2XQN - chains A and T of the 3 polymer chains in the assembly; structure by X-ray diffraction, 2.62 A resolution.

# Chain A
Protein: Actin-like protein 7A
Source organism: Homo sapiens
Notes: fragment: n-terminal domain, residues 1-65
UniProtKB: Q9Y615 (ACL7A_HUMAN); residues 1-65 here = UniProt positions 1-65
Sequence (65 residues; numbered 1 to 65; the number before each row is that of its first residue):
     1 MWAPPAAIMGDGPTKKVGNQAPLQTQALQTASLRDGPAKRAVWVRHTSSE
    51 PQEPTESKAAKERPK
Unresolved in the structure: 1-27, 50-65
Bound ions: Zn2+: His46 (shared with Cys393(T), Cys416(T) of chain T)
Curated features (UniProtKB/Swiss-Prot):
  - region: Ala31 to Pro51 (Required for interaction with TES)
  - mutagenesis: Ala31 (A31Y: Abolishes interaction with TES), Ala41 (A41Y: Abolishes interaction with TES)
Reported in the primary citation:
  - conformationally variable residues (order/disorder transition): Leu28 to Ser49

# Chain T
Protein: Testin
Source organism: Homo sapiens
Notes: fragment: lim domains 2 and 3, residues 296-421
UniProtKB: Q9UGI8 (TES_HUMAN); residues 296-421 here correspond to UniProt positions 287-412 (UniProt number = residue number - 9)
Sequence (126 residues; row label = number of the first residue in the row):
   296 SEKPRCAGCDELIFSNEYTQAENQNWHLKHFCCFDCDSILAGEIYVMVND
   346 KPVCKPCYVKNHAVVCQGCHNAIDPEVQRVTYNNFSWHASTECFLCSCCS
   396 KCLIGQKFMPVEGMVFCSVECKKRMS
Unresolved in the structure: 296
Bound ions: Zn2+ site 1: Cys301, Cys304, His322, His325; Zn2+ site 2: Cys328, Cys331, Cys349, Cys352; Zn2+ site 3: Cys361, Cys364, His383, Cys388; Zn2+ site 4: Cys391, Cys394, Cys412, Cys416; Zn2+ site 5: Cys393, Cys416 (shared with His46(A) of chain A)
Reported in the primary citation:
  - mutagenesis - C328A: abolished binding to Actin-like protein 7A (chain A)
  - Zn2+ coordination: Cys328 (citing earlier work)

# Chain A / chain T interface
Residue-residue contacts (62):
  Leu28(A) - Lys402(T)
  Leu28(A) - Phe403(T)
  Leu28(A) - Met404(T)  hydrophobic
  Leu28(A) - Ser413(T)
  Leu28(A) - Val414(T)
  Gln29(A) - Tyr377(T)
  Gln29(A) - Lys402(T)
  Gln29(A) - Phe403(T)  hydrogen bond (backbone-backbone)
  Gln29(A) - Pro405(T)
  Thr30(A) - Gln401(T)
  Thr30(A) - Lys402(T)
  Thr30(A) - Phe403(T)
  Ala31(A) - Phe389(T)  hydrophobic
  Ala31(A) - Leu398(T)
  Ala31(A) - Gly400(T)
  Ala31(A) - Gln401(T)  hydrogen bond (backbone-backbone)
  Ala31(A) - Phe403(T)
  Leu33(A) - Gln373(T)
  Leu33(A) - Arg374(T)
  Leu33(A) - Val375(T)  hydrophobic
  Leu33(A) - Ala384(T)  hydrophobic
  Arg34(A) - Gln373(T)
  Arg34(A) - Arg374(T)  hydrogen bond (backbone-backbone)
  Arg34(A) - Thr376(T)  hydrogen bond
  Asp35(A) - Gln373(T)  hydrogen bond
  Gly36(A) - Pro370(T)
  Gly36(A) - Val372(T)  hydrogen bond (backbone-backbone)
  Gly36(A) - Arg374(T)
  Pro37(A) - Val341(T)  hydrophobic
  Pro37(A) - Pro370(T)
  Pro37(A) - Arg374(T)
  Ala38(A) - Ile339(T)  hydrophobic
  Ala38(A) - Tyr340(T)
  Ala38(A) - Val341(T)  hydrophobic
  Ala38(A) - Pro370(T)  hydrogen bond (backbone-backbone)
  Ala38(A) - Glu371(T)
  Lys39(A) - Glu317(T)  salt bridge
  Lys39(A) - Ile339(T)
  Lys39(A) - Tyr340(T)  hydrogen bond (backbone-backbone)
  Arg40(A) - Gly337(T)  hydrogen bond (side chain-backbone)
  Arg40(A) - Glu338(T)
  Arg40(A) - Ile339(T)
  Arg40(A) - Tyr340(T)
  Ala41(A) - Gln315(T)
  Ala41(A) - Leu335(T)
  Ala41(A) - Ala336(T)
  Ala41(A) - Gly337(T)  hydrogen bond (backbone-backbone)
  Ala41(A) - Glu338(T)  hydrogen bond (backbone-backbone)
  Ala41(A) - Tyr340(T)
  Val42(A) - Tyr313(T)
  Val42(A) - Thr314(T)
  Val42(A) - Gln315(T)  hydrogen bond (backbone-backbone)
  Trp43(A) - Glu312(T)
  Trp43(A) - Tyr313(T)
  Trp43(A) - Leu323(T)
  Trp43(A) - Ala336(T)
  Trp43(A) - Gly337(T)
  Val44(A) - Glu312(T)
  Val44(A) - Tyr313(T)  hydrogen bond (backbone-backbone)
  Val44(A) - Gln315(T)
  Arg45(A) - Glu312(T)
  His46(A) - Asn311(T)
Other interface residues (no listed pair), chain A (19 interface residues in all): Ser32
Other interface residues (no listed pair), chain T (38 interface residues in all): Ala316, Phe326, Tyr353, Ile399, Cys412
From the paper, about this interface:
  - specific contacts: Pro37(A)-Pro370(T) (hydrophobic contact), Pro37(A)-Val341(T) (hydrophobic contact)
  - interface residues, chain A: Leu28(A), Ala31(A), Gly36(A), Ala38(A), Ala41(A)
  - hot spots on chain A (mutagenesis) - A31Y, A41Y: abolished binding to Testin (chain T)

# In short
The interface between chain A and chain T involves 19 residues on one side and 38 on the other, with 13
hydrogen bonds and 1 salt bridge. Among the polar pairs are Lys39(A)-Glu317(T), Arg34(A)-Thr376(T) and
Asp35(A)-Gln373(T). The paper describes hydrophobic contacts between Pro37(A) and Pro370(T) and Pro37(A) and
Val341(T). The paper reports that A31Y and A41Y of chain A abolish binding to Testin (chain T); interface
residues Leu28(A), Ala31(A) and Gly36(A) among others.
Chain A is Actin-like protein 7A and chain T is Testin, both from Homo sapiens; the structure, Complex of the
2nd and 3rd LIM domains of TES with the EVH1 DOMAIN of MENA ..., was determined by X-ray diffraction.
